PDB entry 8JIU | electron microscopy, 2.76 A resolution | chains B and C of the 6 polymer chains in the assembly

[Chain B]
Protein: Guanine nucleotide-binding protein G(I)/G(S)/G(T) subunit beta-1
From: Rattus norvegicus
UniProt: P54311 (GBB1_RAT); numbering as in UniProt (aligned over 2-340)
Sequence (345 residues; each row starts with the number of its first residue; numbers below 1 keep their minus sign (Met-4 is residue -4)):
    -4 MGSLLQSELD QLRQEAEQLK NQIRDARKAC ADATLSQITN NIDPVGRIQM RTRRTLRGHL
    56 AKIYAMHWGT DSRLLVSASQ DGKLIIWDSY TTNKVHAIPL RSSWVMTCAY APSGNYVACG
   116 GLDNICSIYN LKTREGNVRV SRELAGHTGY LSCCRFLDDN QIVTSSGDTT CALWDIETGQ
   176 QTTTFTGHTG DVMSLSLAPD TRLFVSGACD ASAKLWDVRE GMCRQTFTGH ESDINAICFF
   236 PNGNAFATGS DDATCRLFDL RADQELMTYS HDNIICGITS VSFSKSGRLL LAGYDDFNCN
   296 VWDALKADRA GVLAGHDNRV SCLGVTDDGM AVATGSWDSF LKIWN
Not modelled in the structure: -4 to 1
Differences from the reference sequence: initiating methionine (-4); expression tag (-3 to 1)
Swiss-Prot annotation at these positions:
  - modified residue: Ser2 (N-acetylserine), His266 (Phosphohistidine)

[Chain C]
Protein: Guanine nucleotide-binding protein G(I)/G(S)/G(O) subunit gamma-2
From: Bos taurus
UniProt: P63212 (GBG2_BOVIN); residues 2-71 here = UniProt positions 2-71
Sequence (70 residues; row label = number of the first residue in the row):
     2 ASNNTASIAQ ARKLVEQLKM EANIDRIKVS KAAADLMAYC EAHAKEDPLL TPVPASENPF
    62 REKKFFCAIL
Not modelled in the structure: 2-6, 63-71
Swiss-Prot annotation at these positions:
  - modified residue: Ala2 (N-acetylalanine), Cys68 (Cysteine methyl ester)
  - lipidation: Cys68 (S-geranylgeranyl cysteine)

[How chain B and chain C interact]
Contacting residue pairs - 81 pairs, chain B then chain C:
  Leu4(B) with Ser8(C)
  Leu7(B) with Ala12(C), hydrophobic
  Glu10(B) with Val16(C)
  Ala11(B) with Leu15(C), hydrophobic; Leu19(C)
  Leu14(B) with Val16(C); Leu19(C), hydrophobic; Lys20(C)
  Gln17(B) with Ala23(C)
  Ile18(B) with Leu19(C); Glu22(C); Arg27(C)
  Ala21(B) with Arg27(C)
  Arg22(B) with Arg27(C)
  Cys25(B) with Arg27(C); Lys29(C); Val30(C), hydrogen bond (backbone-backbone)
  Ala26(B) with Val30(C), hydrophobic
  Asp27(B) with Lys29(C), salt bridge; Val30(C); Ser31(C), hydrogen bond
  Ala28(B) with Val30(C)
  Leu30(B) with Ala34(C), hydrophobic
  Ile33(B) with Ser31(C); Ala34(C), hydrophobic; Ala35(C)
  Val40(B) with Leu51(C), hydrophobic
  Met45(B) with Leu50(C), hydrophobic
  Arg48(B) with Phe61(C)
  Arg49(B) with Pro60(C), hydrogen bond (side chain-backbone); Phe61(C); Arg62(C)
  Ser84(B) with Phe61(C)
  Tyr85(B) with Pro60(C), hydrophobic; Phe61(C), hydrophobic
  Cys218(B) with Gln18(C), hydrogen bond (backbone-side chain)
  Arg219(B) with Met21(C); Glu22(C)
  Gln220(B) with Glu22(C); Ile25(C)
  Thr221(B) with Glu22(C), hydrogen bond (backbone-side chain)
  Phe235(B) with Met38(C), hydrophobic
  Asn237(B) with Leu37(C); Met38(C), hydrogen bond
  Asn239(B) with Leu37(C)
  Ala240(B) with Met38(C), hydrophobic
  Asp254(B) with Ala33(C); Met38(C)
  Arg256(B) with Asp26(C); Arg27(C); Ile28(C), hydrogen bond (backbone-backbone); Leu37(C)
  Ala257(B) with Arg27(C); Lys29(C)
  Asp258(B) with Glu22(C); Ile25(C); Arg27(C), salt bridge
  Leu261(B) with Ala33(C)
  Ser279(B) with Asp48(C)
  Lys280(B) with Glu47(C), salt bridge; Asp48(C)
  Ser281(B) with Cys41(C); Glu42(C); His44(C); Ala45(C); Asp48(C), hydrogen bond
  Arg283(B) with Glu42(C), salt bridge; Leu51(C)
  Leu284(B) with Leu51(C), hydrophobic
  Leu300(B) with Ala39(C), hydrophobic
  Asp323(B) with Pro49(C)
  Gly324(B) with Pro49(C); Leu50(C)
  Met325(B) with Pro49(C), hydrophobic; Val54(C), hydrophobic; Glu58(C); Asn59(C); Phe61(C), hydrophobic
  Ala326(B) with Phe61(C), hydrophobic
  Asn340(B) with Asn59(C); Phe61(C)
Other interface residues (no listed pair), chain B (51 interface residues in all): Lys15, Ala24, Thr29, Thr34, Lys209, Ile338

[Summary]
51 residues of chain B face 38 of chain C across their interface; the contacts include 8 hydrogen bonds and 4
salt bridges. Polar pairs include Asp27(B)-Lys29(C), Asp258(B)-Arg27(C) and Lys280(B)-Glu47(C).
Chain B is Guanine nucleotide-binding protein G(I)/G(S)/G(T) subunit beta-1 (Rattus norvegicus) and chain C is
Guanine nucleotide-binding protein G(I)/G(S)/G(O) subunit gamma-2 (Bos taurus); the structure, Cryo-EM
structure of the GLP-1R/GCGR dual agonist SAR425899-bound human GCGR-Gs complex, was determined by electron
microscopy, deposited together with 8JIS, 8JIQ, 8JIP, 8JIR and 8JIT.
